PDB entry 9BQI | electron microscopy, 2.55 A resolution | chains C and B of the 3 polymer chains in the assembly

== Chain C (and B) ==
Name: P2X purinoceptor 4
From: Homo sapiens
Notes: chain B of this document is another copy of the same molecule, construct and numbering; everything in this record applies to it too
Reference sequence: Q99571 (P2RX4_HUMAN); numbering as in UniProt (aligned over 1-388)
Amino-acid sequence (388 residues; row label = number of the first residue in the row):
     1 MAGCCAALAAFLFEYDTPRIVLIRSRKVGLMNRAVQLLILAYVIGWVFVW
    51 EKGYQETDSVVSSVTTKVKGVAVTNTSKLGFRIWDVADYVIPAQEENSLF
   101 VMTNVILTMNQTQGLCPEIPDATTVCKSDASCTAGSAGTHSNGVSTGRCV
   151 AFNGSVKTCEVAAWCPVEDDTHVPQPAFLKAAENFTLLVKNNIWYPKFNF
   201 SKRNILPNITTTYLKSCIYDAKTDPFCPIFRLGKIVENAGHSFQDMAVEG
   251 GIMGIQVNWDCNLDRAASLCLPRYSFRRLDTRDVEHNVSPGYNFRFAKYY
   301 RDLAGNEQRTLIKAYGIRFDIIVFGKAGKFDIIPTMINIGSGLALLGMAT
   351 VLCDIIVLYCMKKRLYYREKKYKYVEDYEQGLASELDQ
Not modelled in the structure: 1-2, 377-388
Disulfides: Cys116-Cys165, Cys217-Cys227, Cys261-Cys270
Covalently attached groups: N-acetylglucosamine (NAG) linked to Asn75, Asn184, Asn199; glycan linked to Asn208
Small-molecule neighbours:
  - P6E (N-[4-(3-chloranylphenoxy)-3-sulfamoyl-phenyl]-2-phenyl-ethanamide), molecule 1: Leu79, Arg82, Trp84, Ala87, Asp88, Val90, Ile91, Pro92, Ala93, Met102, Val105, Leu107, Phe294, Phe296, Lys298, Ile312
  - P6E, molecule 2: Phe296, Ala297, Tyr299
Curated features (UniProtKB/Swiss-Prot):
  - binding site (ATP): Lys67, Lys69, Thr186, Leu188, Asn293, Arg295, Lys313
  - binding site (CTP): Lys67, Lys69, Thr186, Asn293, Arg295, Lys313
  - glycosylation (N-linked (GlcNAc...) asparagine): Asn75, Asn110, Asn153, Asn184, Asn199, Asn208
  - natural variant: Ala6 (A6S: Does not change ATP-induced inward current), Gly135 (G135S: Does not change protein expression), Ser242 (S242G: Does not change ATP-induced inward current), Tyr315 (Y315C: May influence susceptibility to multiple sclerosis in the presence of variants M-205 and S-361 in P2RX7)
  - mutagenesis: Ile119 (I119V: Does not change ATP-induced inward current. Does not change affinity for ATP)
From the paper describing this entry:
  - binding site for P6E: Trp84, Ala87, Asp88, Val90, Val105, Phe296, Ala297, Lys298
  - post-translational modification sites: Cys4, Cys5 (proposed by the authors, not directly observed)
  - mutagenesis - C4A/C5A, C4A/C5A/C360A: unchanged signaling in response to ATP
  - mutagenesis - R33A: abolished signaling in response to ATP
  - mutagenesis - D16A, R33A, Y359F/R368A, R368A: decreased expression

== Chain C / chain B interface ==
Residue-residue contacts (120):
  Arg19(C) - Pro18(B)
  Arg19(C) - Arg19(B)  hydrogen bond (backbone-backbone)
  Arg19(C) - Lys373(B)
  Ile20(C) - Asp16(B)
  Ile20(C) - Thr17(B)
  Ile20(C) - Pro18(B)  hydrophobic
  Val21(C) - Tyr15(B)
  Val21(C) - Asp16(B)
  Val21(C) - Thr17(B)  hydrogen bond (backbone-backbone)
  Val21(C) - Arg19(B)
  Leu22(C) - Tyr15(B)
  Leu22(C) - Asp16(B)
  Ile23(C) - Glu14(B)
  Ile23(C) - Tyr15(B)  hydrogen bond (backbone-backbone)
  Arg24(C) - Phe13(B)
  Arg24(C) - Glu14(B)  salt bridge
  Ser25(C) - Phe13(B)  hydrogen bond (backbone-backbone)
  Arg26(C) - Phe13(B)
  Val28(C) - Tyr15(B)  hydrophobic
  Gly29(C) - Leu12(B)
  Leu30(C) - Leu12(B)
  Leu30(C) - Phe13(B)  hydrophobic
  Arg33(C) - Phe11(B)  hydrogen bond (side chain-backbone)
  Arg33(C) - Glu14(B)
  Tyr42(C) - Ile332(B)
  Tyr42(C) - Ile333(B)
  Tyr42(C) - Met336(B)
  Trp46(C) - Ile332(B)
  Glu51(C) - Ile333(B)
  Glu96(C) - Glu96(B)
  Gln113(C) - Arg82(B)
  Gln113(C) - Ile83(B)  hydrogen bond (side chain-backbone)
  Ala137(C) - Val71(B)  hydrophobic
  Thr139(C) - Lys69(B)
  Ser141(C) - Gly70(B)
  Ser141(C) - Val71(B)
  Gly143(C) - Val71(B)
  Val144(C) - Val71(B)  hydrophobic
  Val144(C) - Val73(B)  hydrophobic
  Ala162(C) - Ile83(B)
  Ala163(C) - Ile83(B)  hydrophobic
  Trp164(C) - Ile83(B)  hydrogen bond (side chain-backbone)
  Trp164(C) - Asp85(B)
  Trp164(C) - Asp88(B)  hydrogen bond
  Ile252(C) - Thr65(B)
  Gln256(C) - Trp194(B)
  Arg277(C) - Asn192(B)
  Arg277(C) - Trp194(B)
  Arg277(C) - Ser201(B)
  Leu279(C) - Ser63(B)
  Thr281(C) - Arg203(B)
  Glu285(C) - Thr210(B)  hydrogen bond (backbone-side chain)
  Glu285(C) - Thr211(B)  hydrogen bond (backbone-backbone)
  His286(C) - Arg203(B)  hydrogen bond (backbone-side chain)
  His286(C) - Ile205(B)
  His286(C) - Pro207(B)  hydrogen bond (side chain-backbone)
  His286(C) - Ile209(B)  hydrogen bond (side chain-backbone)
  His286(C) - Thr210(B)
  His286(C) - Thr211(B)
  Asn287(C) - Lys190(B)  hydrogen bond
  Asn287(C) - Arg203(B)
  Asn287(C) - Thr211(B)  hydrogen bond (backbone-side chain)
  Val288(C) - Leu188(B)  hydrophobic
  Val288(C) - Lys190(B)  hydrogen bond (backbone-side chain)
  Val288(C) - Ile205(B)  hydrophobic
  Val288(C) - Leu214(B)  hydrophobic
  Ser289(C) - Lys67(B)
  Ser289(C) - Leu188(B)
  Ser289(C) - Lys190(B)  hydrogen bond (backbone-side chain)
  Tyr292(C) - Gln94(B)
  Phe294(C) - Ala93(B)  hydrophobic
  Phe294(C) - Gln94(B)
  Arg295(C) - Ala93(B)
  Phe296(C) - Ala93(B)  hydrophobic
  Tyr299(C) - Ala87(B)
  Tyr299(C) - Asp88(B)  hydrogen bond
  Tyr299(C) - Lys298(B)
  Tyr299(C) - Tyr300(B)
  Arg301(C) - Met109(B)
  Arg301(C) - Asn110(B)
  Arg301(C) - Tyr300(B)
  Glu307(C) - Arg82(B)  salt bridge
  Glu307(C) - Lys298(B)  salt bridge
  Arg309(C) - Asp85(B)  salt bridge
  Arg309(C) - Ala87(B)
  Arg309(C) - Asp88(B)  salt bridge
  Leu311(C) - Ala87(B)  hydrophobic
  Arg318(C) - Val64(B)
  Arg318(C) - Thr65(B)
  Ile322(C) - Val61(B)  hydrophobic
  Phe324(C) - Trp194(B)  hydrophobic
  Phe324(C) - Pro196(B)  hydrophobic
  Asn338(C) - Ile337(B)
  Ser341(C) - Met336(B)  hydrogen bond (side chain-backbone)
  Ser341(C) - Ile337(B)
  Ala344(C) - Gly340(B)
  Ala344(C) - Leu343(B)
  Thr350(C) - Tyr15(B)  hydrogen bond (backbone-side chain)
  Cys353(C) - Tyr15(B)
  Asp354(C) - Tyr15(B)  hydrogen bond
  Asp354(C) - Thr17(B)  hydrogen bond
  Lys370(C) - Arg19(B)  hydrogen bond (backbone-side chain)
  Lys371(C) - Thr17(B)  hydrogen bond
  Lys371(C) - Pro18(B)  hydrogen bond (side chain-backbone)
  Lys371(C) - Arg19(B)  hydrogen bond (backbone-side chain)
  Lys371(C) - Ile20(B)  hydrogen bond (backbone-backbone)
  Tyr372(C) - Ile20(B)  hydrophobic
  Tyr372(C) - Leu22(B)  hydrophobic
  Lys373(C) - Arg19(B)
  Lys373(C) - Ile20(B)  hydrogen bond (backbone-backbone)
  Lys373(C) - Val21(B)
  Lys373(C) - Leu22(B)  hydrogen bond (backbone-backbone)
  Lys373(C) - Lys370(B)  hydrogen bond (side chain-backbone)
  Tyr374(C) - Leu22(B)  hydrophobic
  Tyr374(C) - Arg24(B)
  Val375(C) - Val21(B)  hydrophobic
  Val375(C) - Leu22(B)  hydrogen bond (backbone-backbone)
  Val375(C) - Tyr366(B)  hydrophobic
  Val375(C) - Tyr367(B)  hydrophobic
  Val375(C) - Lys370(B)
Also at the interface, not in a pair above, chain C (74 interface residues in all): Asn32, Asn97, Asn142, Asp283, Val284, Pro290, Asn293, Ala297, Tyr300, Leu303, Ile337, Leu345, Met348, Val357, Glu376
Also at the interface, not in a pair above, chain B (66 interface residues in all): Ile23, Val86, Asn208, Leu303, Thr310, Ile339, Ala344, Lys363, Lys371

== Overview ==
Chain C and chain B form an interface of 74 and 66 residues respectively, with 31 hydrogen bonds and 5 salt
bridges. Polar pairs include Arg24(C)-Glu14(B), Glu307(C)-Arg82(B) and Glu307(C)-Lys298(B). From the paper: a
binding site for P6E at Trp84(C), Ala87(C) and Asp88(C) among others; D16A, R33A and Y359F/R368A of chain C,
among others, reduce expression; 6 substitutions were tested in all.
Chain C and chain B are both P2X purinoceptor 4 (Homo sapiens); the structure, Cryo-EM structure of BAY-1797
bound to the full-length human P2X4 receptor in the closed state, was determined by electron microscopy (same
publication as 9BQH and 9C48).
